Entry 4X6K (X-ray diffraction, 1.94 A resolution); this record covers chain A.

# Chain A
Molecule: Anhydrosialidase
Source organism: Ruminococcus gnavus CC55_001C
UniProt: V8BWT1 (V8BWT1_RUMGN); numbering as in UniProt (aligned over 243-723)
Amino-acid sequence (486 residues; each row starts with the number of its first residue):
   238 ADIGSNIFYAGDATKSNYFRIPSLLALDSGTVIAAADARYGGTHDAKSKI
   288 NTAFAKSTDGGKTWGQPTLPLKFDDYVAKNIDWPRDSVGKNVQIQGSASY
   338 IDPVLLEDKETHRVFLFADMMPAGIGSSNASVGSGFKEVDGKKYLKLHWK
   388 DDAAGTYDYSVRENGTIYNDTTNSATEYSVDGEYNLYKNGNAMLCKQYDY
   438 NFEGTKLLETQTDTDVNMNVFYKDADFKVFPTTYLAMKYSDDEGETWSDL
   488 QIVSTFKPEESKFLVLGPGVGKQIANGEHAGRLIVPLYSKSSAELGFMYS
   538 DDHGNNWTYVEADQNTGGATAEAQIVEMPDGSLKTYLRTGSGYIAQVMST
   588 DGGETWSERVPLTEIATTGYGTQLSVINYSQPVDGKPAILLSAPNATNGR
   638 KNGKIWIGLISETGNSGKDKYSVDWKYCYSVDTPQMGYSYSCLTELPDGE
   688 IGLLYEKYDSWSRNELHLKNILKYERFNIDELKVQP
Unresolved in the structure: 241
Sequence notes: expression tag (238-242)
Residues lining bound ligands:
  - 3XR ((2S,3R,4S,5S)-2-(acetylamino)-5-carboxy-3,4-dihydroxypiperidinium): Arg257, Ile258, Arg276, Asp282, Ile338, Asp339, Asp356, Met358, Ser364, Tyr525, Thr557, Glu559, Arg575, Arg637, Tyr677, Ser697, Trp698
  - acetyl group (ACE): Val490, Thr492, Phe493, Asn542, Asn543, Trp544
From the paper describing this entry:
  - binding site for 3XR: Arg257, Arg276, Asp282, Asp339
  - catalytic residues: Thr557 (proposed by the authors, not directly observed)

# In short
Bound to chain A: acetyl group and compound 3XR. From the paper: the catalytic residue Thr557; a binding site
for 3XR at Arg257, Arg276 and Asp282 among others.
Chain A is Anhydrosialidase (Ruminococcus gnavus CC55_001C); the structure, Crystal structure of the
intramolecular trans-sialidase from Ruminococcus gnavus in complex with Siastatin B, was determined by X-ray
diffraction (same publication as 4X47, 4X49 and 4X4A).
